4NTC - chains A and B; structure by X-ray diffraction, 1.90 A resolution.

== Chain A (and B) ==
Molecule: GliT
Organism: Aspergillus fumigatus
Notes: chain B of this document is another copy of the same molecule, construct and numbering; everything in this record applies to it too
UniProt: Q5MBU7 (Q5MBU7_ASPFM); numbering as in UniProt (aligned over 1-334)
Sequence (335 residues; each row starts with the number of its first residue; numbering starts at 0):
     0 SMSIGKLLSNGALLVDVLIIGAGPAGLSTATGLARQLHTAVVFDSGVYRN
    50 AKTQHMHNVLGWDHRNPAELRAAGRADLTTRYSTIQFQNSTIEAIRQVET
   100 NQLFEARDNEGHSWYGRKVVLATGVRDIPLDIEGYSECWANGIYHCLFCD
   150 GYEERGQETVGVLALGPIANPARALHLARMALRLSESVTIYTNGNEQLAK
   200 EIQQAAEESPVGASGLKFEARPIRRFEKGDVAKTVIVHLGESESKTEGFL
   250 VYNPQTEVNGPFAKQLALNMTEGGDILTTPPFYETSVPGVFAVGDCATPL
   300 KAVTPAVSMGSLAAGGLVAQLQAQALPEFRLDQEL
Not modelled in the structure: 0, 326-334 (chain B: 0-11, 326-334)
Differences from the reference sequence: expression tag (0)
Cystine bridges: Cys145-Cys148
Small-molecule neighbours: FAD (flavin-adenine dinucleotide): Ile19, Gly20, Ala21, Gly22, Pro23, Ala24, Gly25, Phe42, Asp43, Ser44, Gly45, Val46, Tyr47, Arg48, Asn49, Thr52, His54, Met55, His56, Val58, Ser89, Thr90, Ile91, Ala121, Thr122, Gly123, Asp126, Trp138, Ala139, His144, Cys148, Asp149, Asn258, Phe261, Val292, Gly293, Asp294, Lys300, Ala301, Val302, Thr303, Ala305

== Chain A / chain B interface ==
Residue-residue contacts (99; chain A residue first):
  Pro23(A) - Leu59(B)
  Leu26(A) - Leu59(B)  hydrophobic
  Thr30(A) - Asn57(B)
  Thr30(A) - Leu59(B)
  Gly31(A) - Asn57(B)  hydrogen bond (backbone-side chain)
  Gly31(A) - Phe147(B)
  Ala33(A) - Tyr151(B)
  Arg34(A) - His56(B)  hydrogen bond
  Arg34(A) - Phe147(B)  hydrogen bond (side chain-backbone)
  Arg34(A) - Cys148(B)  hydrogen bond (side chain-backbone)
  Arg34(A) - Asp149(B)
  Arg34(A) - Tyr151(B)
  Arg34(A) - Glu152(B)  salt bridge
  Gln35(A) - Leu146(B)
  Gln35(A) - Met179(B)
  Gln35(A) - Arg182(B)  hydrogen bond (backbone-side chain)
  Leu36(A) - Tyr151(B)  hydrophobic
  Leu36(A) - Arg182(B)  hydrogen bond (backbone-side chain)
  His37(A) - Arg182(B)
  His56(A) - Arg34(B)  hydrogen bond
  His56(A) - Arg80(B)
  Asn57(A) - Thr30(B)
  Asn57(A) - Gly31(B)  hydrogen bond (side chain-backbone)
  Leu59(A) - Pro23(B)
  Leu59(A) - Leu26(B)  hydrophobic
  Leu59(A) - Ser27(B)
  Leu59(A) - Thr30(B)
  Leu59(A) - Gly73(B)
  Leu59(A) - Val306(B)  hydrophobic
  Gly60(A) - Ala72(B)
  Gly60(A) - Asp76(B)
  Trp61(A) - Gly60(B)
  Trp61(A) - Trp61(B)
  Trp61(A) - Asp76(B)  hydrogen bond (backbone-side chain)
  Asp62(A) - Asp76(B)  hydrogen bond (backbone-side chain)
  Asp62(A) - Arg80(B)  salt bridge
  Asp62(A) - Tyr81(B)  hydrogen bond
  His63(A) - Arg80(B)
  Gly73(A) - Leu59(B)
  Asp76(A) - Gly60(B)
  Asp76(A) - Trp61(B)  hydrogen bond (side chain-backbone)
  Asp76(A) - Asp62(B)  hydrogen bond (side chain-backbone)
  Arg80(A) - His56(B)
  Arg80(A) - Asp62(B)  salt bridge
  Arg80(A) - His63(B)
  Arg80(A) - Tyr151(B)  hydrogen bond (backbone-side chain)
  Arg80(A) - Glu152(B)  salt bridge
  Tyr81(A) - Asp62(B)  hydrogen bond
  Tyr81(A) - Tyr151(B)
  Leu146(A) - Gln35(B)
  Phe147(A) - Gly31(B)
  Phe147(A) - Arg34(B)  hydrogen bond (backbone-side chain)
  Phe147(A) - Gly314(B)
  Phe147(A) - Val317(B)  hydrophobic
  Cys148(A) - Arg34(B)  hydrogen bond (backbone-side chain)
  Asp149(A) - Arg34(B)
  Tyr151(A) - Ala33(B)
  Tyr151(A) - Arg34(B)
  Tyr151(A) - Leu36(B)  hydrophobic
  Tyr151(A) - Arg80(B)  hydrogen bond (side chain-backbone)
  Tyr151(A) - Tyr81(B)
  Glu152(A) - Arg34(B)  salt bridge
  Glu152(A) - Arg80(B)  salt bridge
  Arg154(A) - Leu36(B)
  Arg178(A) - Gln321(B)
  Met179(A) - Gln35(B)  hydrogen bond (backbone-side chain)
  Met179(A) - Gln321(B)  hydrogen bond (backbone-side chain)
  Arg182(A) - Gln35(B)  hydrogen bond (side chain-backbone)
  Arg182(A) - Leu36(B)  hydrogen bond (side chain-backbone)
  Arg182(A) - His37(B)
  Arg182(A) - Gln321(B)
  Leu183(A) - Leu36(B)  hydrophobic
  Val210(A) - Gln321(B)
  Val210(A) - Ala322(B)
  Val210(A) - Gln323(B)
  Val210(A) - Ala324(B)
  Leu299(A) - Leu311(B)  hydrophobic
  Thr303(A) - Val306(B)
  Thr303(A) - Ser307(B)
  Thr303(A) - Ser310(B)  hydrogen bond
  Pro304(A) - Ser307(B)
  Val306(A) - Leu59(B)  hydrophobic
  Val306(A) - Thr303(B)
  Ser307(A) - Thr303(B)
  Ser307(A) - Pro304(B)
  Ser307(A) - Ser307(B)
  Ser310(A) - Thr303(B)  hydrogen bond
  Leu311(A) - Leu299(B)  hydrophobic
  Gly314(A) - Phe147(B)
  Val317(A) - Phe147(B)  hydrophobic
  Gln321(A) - Arg178(B)  hydrogen bond (side chain-backbone)
  Gln321(A) - Met179(B)
  Gln321(A) - Arg182(B)
  Gln321(A) - Val210(B)
  Ala322(A) - Pro209(B)
  Ala322(A) - Val210(B)
  Gln323(A) - Val210(B)
  Ala324(A) - Pro209(B)
  Ala324(A) - Val210(B)
Other interface residues (no listed pair), chain A (53 interface residues in all): Ser27, Leu69, Ala72, Gly150, His175, Pro209, Ala313, Ala318
Other interface residues (no listed pair), chain B (55 interface residues in all): Asp15, Val58, Leu69, Ser82, Gly150, Arg154, His175, Leu183, Ala313

== In short ==
The interface between chain A and chain B involves 53 residues on one side and 55 on the other; the contacts
include 25 hydrogen bonds and 6 salt bridges. Polar contacts include Arg34(A)-Glu152(B), Asp62(A)-Arg80(B) and
Arg80(A)-Glu152(B). Chain A binds flavin-adenine dinucleotide.
Chain A and chain B are both GliT (Aspergillus fumigatus); the structure, Crystal structure of GliT, was
determined by X-ray diffraction together with 4NTD and 4NTE from the same study.
